PDB entry 1ZVU | X-ray diffraction, 3.00 A resolution | chain A

# Chain A
Molecule: Topoisomerase IV subunit A
From: Escherichia coli
Notes: EC 5.99.1.-; fragment: ParC27 (residues 27-742)
UniProt: P20082 (PARC_ECOLI); residue numbers follow UniProt; this construct covers 27-742
Sequence (716 residues; numbered 27 to 742; the number before each row is that of its first residue):
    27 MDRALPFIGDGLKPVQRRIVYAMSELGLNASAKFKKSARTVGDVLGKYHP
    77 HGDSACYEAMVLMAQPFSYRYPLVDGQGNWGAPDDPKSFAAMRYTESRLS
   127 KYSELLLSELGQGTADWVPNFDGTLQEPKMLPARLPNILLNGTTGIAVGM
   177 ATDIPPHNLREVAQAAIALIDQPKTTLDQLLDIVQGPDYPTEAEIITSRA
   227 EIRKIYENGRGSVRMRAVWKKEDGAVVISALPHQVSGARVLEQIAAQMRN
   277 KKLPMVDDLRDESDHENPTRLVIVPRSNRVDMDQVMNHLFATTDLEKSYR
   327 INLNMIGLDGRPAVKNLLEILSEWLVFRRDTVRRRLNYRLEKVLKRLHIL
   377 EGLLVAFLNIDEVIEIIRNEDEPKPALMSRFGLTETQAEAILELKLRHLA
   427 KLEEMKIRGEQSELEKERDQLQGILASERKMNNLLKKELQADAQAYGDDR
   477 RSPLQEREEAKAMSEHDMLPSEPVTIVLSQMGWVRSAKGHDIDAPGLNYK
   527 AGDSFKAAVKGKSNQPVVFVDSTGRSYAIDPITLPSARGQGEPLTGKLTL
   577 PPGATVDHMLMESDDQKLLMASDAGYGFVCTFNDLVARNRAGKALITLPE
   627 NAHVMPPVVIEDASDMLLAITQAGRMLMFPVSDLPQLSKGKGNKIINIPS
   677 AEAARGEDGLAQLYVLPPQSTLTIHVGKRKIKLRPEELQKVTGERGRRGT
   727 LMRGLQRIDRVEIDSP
Disordered / not traced: 27, 55-64, 516-530, 565-567, 741-742
Reported in the primary citation:
  - catalytic residues: R119, Y120
  - conformationally variable residues (loop rearrangement, order/disorder transition): N55 to A64, G102 to R124

# Overview
From the paper: catalytic residues R119 and Y120; conformational variability at N55 and G102.
Chain A is Topoisomerase IV subunit A (Escherichia coli); the structure, Structure of the full-length E. coli
ParC subunit, was determined by X-ray diffraction, deposited together with 1ZVT.
